Entry 8JEF (electron microscopy, 2.96 A resolution); this record covers chains B and S of the 5 polymer chains in the assembly.

# Chain B
Molecule: Guanine nucleotide-binding protein G(I)/G(S)/G(T) subunit beta-1
Organism: Homo sapiens
Reference sequence: P62873 (GBB1_HUMAN); numbering as in UniProt (aligned over 4-340)
Chain sequence (337 residues; numbered 4 to 340; the number before each row is that of its first residue):
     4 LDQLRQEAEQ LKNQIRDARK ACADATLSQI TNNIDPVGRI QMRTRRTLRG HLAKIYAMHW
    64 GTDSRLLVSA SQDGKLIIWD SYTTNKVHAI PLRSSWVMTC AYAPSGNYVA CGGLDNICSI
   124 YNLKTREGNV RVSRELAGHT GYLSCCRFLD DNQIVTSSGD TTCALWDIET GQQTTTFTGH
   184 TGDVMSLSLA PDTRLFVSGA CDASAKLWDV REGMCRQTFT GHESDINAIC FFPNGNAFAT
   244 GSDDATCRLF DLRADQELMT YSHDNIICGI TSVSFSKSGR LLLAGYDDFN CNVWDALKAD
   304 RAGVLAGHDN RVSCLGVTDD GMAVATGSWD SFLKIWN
UniProt features mapped onto this chain:
  - modified residue: His266 (Phosphohistidine)

# Chain S
Molecule: ScFv16
Organism: Homo sapiens
Notes: antibody fragment or engineered binder
Chain sequence (247 residues; each row starts with the number of its first residue; note: 2 numbers in that range are skipped by the numbering (no residue carries them; nothing is unmodelled there); a row labelled like 121A-121N holds insertion residues (121A, then the next letters in order)):
     1 DVQLVESGGG LVQPGGSRKL SCSASGFAFS SFGMHWVRQA PEKGLEWVAY ISSGSGTIYY
    61 ADTVKGRFTI SRDDPKNTLF LQMTSLRSED TAMYYCVRSI YYYGSSPFDF WGQGTTLTVS
   121 S
121A-121N GGGGSGGGGSGGGG
   124 SDIVMTQATS SVPVTPGESV SISCRSSKSL LHSNGNTYLY WFLQRPGQSP QLLIYRMSNL
   184 ASGVPDRFSG SGSGTAFTLT ISRLEAEDVG VYYCMQHLEY PLTFGAGTKL EL
Disordered / not traced: 121A-121N
Cystine bridges: Cys22-Cys96, Cys147-Cys217

# Interface between chain B and chain S
Pairs across the interface - 10 pairs, chain B then chain S:
  Arg68(B) - Tyr103(S)
  Leu69(B) - Tyr103(S)  hydrophobic
  Val90(B) - Tyr102(S)  hydrophobic
  Arg129(B) - Val2(S)
  Arg129(B) - Arg98(S)
  Arg129(B) - Phe110(S)
  Glu130(B) - Gly26(S)
  Glu130(B) - Phe27(S)
  Glu130(B) - Ala28(S)  hydrogen bond (backbone-backbone)
  Gly131(B) - Phe32(S)
Other interface residues (no listed pair), chain B (8 interface residues in all): Asp66, His91
Other interface residues (no listed pair), chain S (10 interface residues in all): Ile100

# In short
8 residues of chain B and 10 residues of chain S are in contact, with 1 hydrogen bond. Its one hydrogen bond,
Glu130(B)-Ala28(S), is backbone to backbone.
Here chain B is Guanine nucleotide-binding protein G(I)/G(S)/G(T) subunit beta-1 and chain S is ScFv16, both
from Homo sapiens. Entry 8JEF (Cryo-EM Structure of the 3HO-HCAR3-Gi complex) was determined by electron
microscopy, deposited together with 9JIC, 9JID and 8JEI.
